Entry 8CJZ (electron microscopy, 3.50 A resolution); this record covers chains J and D of the 15 polymer chains in the assembly.

== Chain J ==
Protein: Major Capsid Protein
Source organism: Bacteriophage sp
Amino-acid sequence (344 residues; numbered 1 to 344; the number before each row is that of its first residue):
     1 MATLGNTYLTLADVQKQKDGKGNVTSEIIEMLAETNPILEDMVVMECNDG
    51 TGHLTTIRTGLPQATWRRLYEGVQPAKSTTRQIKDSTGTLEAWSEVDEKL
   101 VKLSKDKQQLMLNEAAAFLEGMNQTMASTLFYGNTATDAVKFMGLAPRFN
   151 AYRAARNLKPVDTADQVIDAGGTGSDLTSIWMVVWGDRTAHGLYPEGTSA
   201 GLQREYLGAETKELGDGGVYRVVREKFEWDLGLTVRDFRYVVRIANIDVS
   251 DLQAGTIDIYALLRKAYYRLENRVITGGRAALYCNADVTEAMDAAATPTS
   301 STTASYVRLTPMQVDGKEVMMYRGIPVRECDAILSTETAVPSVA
Unresolved in the structure: 1-2

== Chain D ==
Protein: Capsid Decoration Protein
Source organism: Bacteriophage sp
Amino-acid sequence (130 residues; row label = number of the first residue in the row):
     1 MIMDKENTFSYKQAITGTAVSTNVIDLGVSRDIGKGVPVPIIIQVVEDFA
    51 DATSLTATLQTSETENFSSATTLATSGAVPVADLTAGKQLAVQYMPLGTQ
   101 RYLRVNYTVSGTATAGAVTAGVVMSHQQND
Unresolved in the structure: 130

== How chain J and chain D interact ==
Residue-residue contacts - 11 pairs, chain J then chain D:
  R68(J) - M3(D)
  R68(J) - K5(D)
  R68(J) - T8(D)  hydrogen bond
  R68(J) - Y11(D)
  L69(J) - I2(D)  hydrophobic
  L69(J) - D4(D)
  L69(J) - K5(D)
  Y70(J) - D4(D)
  Y70(J) - K5(D)
  Y70(J) - E6(D)
  E71(J) - K5(D)

== Summary ==
Chain J and chain D form an interface of 4 and 7 residues respectively; the contacts include 1 hydrogen bond.
Its one hydrogen-bonded contact is R68(J)-T8(D).
Chain J is Major Capsid Protein and chain D is Capsid Decoration Protein, both from Bacteriophage sp; the
structure, Carin1 bacteriophage mature capsid, was determined by electron microscopy (same publication as 8CK0
and 8CK1).
